PDB entry 1Z56 | X-ray diffraction, 3.92 A resolution | chains B and C of the 11 polymer chains in the assembly

Chain B:
Name: Ligase interacting factor 1
From: Saccharomyces cerevisiae
Reference sequence: P53150 (LIF1_YEAST); numbering as in UniProt (aligned over 1-246)
Amino-acid sequence (246 residues; numbered 1 to 246; the number before each row is that of its first residue):
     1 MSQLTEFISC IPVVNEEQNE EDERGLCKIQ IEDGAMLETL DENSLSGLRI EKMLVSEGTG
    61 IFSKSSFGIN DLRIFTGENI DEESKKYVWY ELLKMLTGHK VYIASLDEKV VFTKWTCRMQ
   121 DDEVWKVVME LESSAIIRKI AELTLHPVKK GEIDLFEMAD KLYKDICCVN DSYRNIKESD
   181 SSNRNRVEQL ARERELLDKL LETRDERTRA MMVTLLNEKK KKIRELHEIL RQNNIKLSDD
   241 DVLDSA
Not modelled in the structure: 1-155, 232-246

Chain C:
Name: DNA ligase IV
From: Saccharomyces cerevisiae
Notes: EC 6.5.1.1
Reference sequence: Q08387 (DNL4_YEAST); aligned to UniProt positions 681-943 over residues 681-942 (the alignment contains insertions or deletions, so no single offset holds)
Amino-acid sequence (264 residues; row label = number of the first residue in the row; note: 19 numbers in that range are skipped by the numbering (no residue carries them; nothing is unmodelled there); a row labelled like 839A-839T holds insertion residues (839A, then the next letters in order)):
   681 PISNIFAGLL FYVLSDYVTE DTGIRITRAE LEKTIVEHGG KLIYNVILKR HSIGDVRLIS
   741 CKTTTECKAL IDRGYDILHP NWVLDCIAYK RLILIEPNYC FNVSQKMRAV AEKRVDCLGD
   801 SFENDISETK LSSLYKSQLS LPPMGELEID SEVRRFPLF
839A-839T LFSNRIAYVPRRKISTEDDI
   859 IEMKIKLFGG KITDQQSLCN LIIIPYTDPI LRKDCMNEVH EKIKEQIKAS DTIPKIARVV
   919 APEWVDHSIN ENCQVPEEDF PVVNY
Not modelled in the structure: 681-682, 839A-839T, 939-943

How chain B and chain C interact:
Residue-residue contacts (31):
  Glu-193(B) with Glu-860(C)
  Leu-197(B) with Lys-864(C)
  Arg-204(B) with Ile-927(C), hydrogen bond (side chain-backbone); Asn-928(C)
  Arg-207(B) with Glu-832(C)
  Thr-208(B) with Glu-832(C); Val-833(C)
  Arg-209(B) with Ser-812(C), hydrogen bond
  Met-211(B) with Ser-831(C), hydrogen bond; Glu-832(C), hydrogen bond (side chain-backbone)
  Met-212(B) with Leu-811(C), hydrophobic; Tyr-815(C)
  Val-213(B) with Ile-806(C), hydrophobic; Glu-808(C); Leu-811(C), hydrophobic
  Leu-216(B) with Asp-805(C); Ile-806(C), hydrophobic
  Asn-217(B) with Asn-804(C); Asp-805(C), hydrogen bond (backbone-side chain); Ile-806(C), hydrogen bond (side chain-backbone)
  Lys-220(B) with Asp-800(C), salt bridge; Ser-801(C), hydrogen bond (side chain-backbone); Phe-802(C); Glu-803(C); Asp-805(C)
  Ile-223(B) with Phe-802(C), hydrophobic
  Arg-224(B) with Phe-802(C); Glu-803(C), hydrogen bond (side chain-backbone); Asn-804(C)
  His-227(B) with Arg-794(C)
  Glu-228(B) with Leu-772(C)
Interface residues without a listed pair, chain B (18 interface residues in all): Gln-189, Leu-201
Interface residues without a listed pair, chain C (22 interface residues in all): Ser-807, Gly-867

In short:
18 residues of chain B and 22 residues of chain C are in contact, with 8 hydrogen bonds and 1 salt bridge.
Polar contacts include Lys-220(B)/Asp-800(C), Arg-204(B)/Ile-927(C) and Arg-209(B)/Ser-812(C).
Here chain B is Ligase interacting factor 1 and chain C is DNA ligase IV, both from Saccharomyces cerevisiae.
Entry 1Z56 (Co-Crystal Structure of Lif1p-Lig4p) was determined by X-ray diffraction.
